8Z9E - chains H and N of the 13 polymer chains in the assembly; structure by electron microscopy, 3.13 A resolution.

Chain H:
Protein: Protein structure
Sequence (609 residues; numbered 1 to 609; the number before each row is that of its first residue):
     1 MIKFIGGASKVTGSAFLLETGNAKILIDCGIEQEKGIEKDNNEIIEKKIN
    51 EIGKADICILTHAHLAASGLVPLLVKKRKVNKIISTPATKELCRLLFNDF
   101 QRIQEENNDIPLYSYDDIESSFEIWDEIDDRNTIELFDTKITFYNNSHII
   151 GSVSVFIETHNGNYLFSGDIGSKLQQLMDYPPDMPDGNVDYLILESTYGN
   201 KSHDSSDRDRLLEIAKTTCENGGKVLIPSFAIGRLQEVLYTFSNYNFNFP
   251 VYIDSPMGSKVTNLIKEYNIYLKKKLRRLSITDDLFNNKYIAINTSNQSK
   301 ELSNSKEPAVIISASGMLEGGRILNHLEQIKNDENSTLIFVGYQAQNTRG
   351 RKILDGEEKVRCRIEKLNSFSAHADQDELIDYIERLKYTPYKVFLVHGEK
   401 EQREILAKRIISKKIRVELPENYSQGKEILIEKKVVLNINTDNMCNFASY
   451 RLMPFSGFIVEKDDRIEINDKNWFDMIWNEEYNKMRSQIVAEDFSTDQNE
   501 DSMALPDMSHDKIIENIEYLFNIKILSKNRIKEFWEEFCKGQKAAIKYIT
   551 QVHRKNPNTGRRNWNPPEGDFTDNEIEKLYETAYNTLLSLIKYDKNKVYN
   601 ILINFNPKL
Not modelled in the structure: 36-39, 199-207, 222-224, 279-283, 358-362, 424-427, 464, 479-503
Disulfides: Cys29-Cys58
Metal / ion sites: Zn2+: His62, His64, His148, Asp169

Chain N:
Molecule: 60-nt RNA strand
Sequence (60 nucleotides; numbered -19 to 40; the number before each row is that of its first residue; numbers below 1 keep their minus sign (G-19 is residue -19)):
   -19 GAACAGAAGAACACCUAAACGCGAAGCGCACCUAAUUUCGAAUCCAGCAU
    31 GAGAAGCUAA
Not modelled in the structure: -19 to -17, -11 to 8, 38-40

Interface between chain H and chain N:
Residue-residue contacts (67):
  Gln33(H) with A-15(N), hydrogen bond to the base; G-14(N), base contact
  Glu34(H) with A-15(N), hydrogen bond to the base
  Lys35(H) with A-15(N), base contact
  His64(H) with A-15(N), salt bridge to the phosphate; G-14(N), salt bridge to the phosphate
  Leu65(H) with G-14(N), hydrogen bond to the phosphate
  Leu96(H) with G-14(N), phosphate contact
  Asp99(H) with G-14(N), hydrogen bond to the sugar; A-13(N), hydrogen bond to the sugar
  Phe100(H) with G-14(N), base contact
  Arg102(H) with A-13(N), hydrogen bond to the sugar; A-12(N), sugar contact
  Ile103(H) with G-14(N), base contact; A-13(N), sugar contact
  Gln104(H) with G-14(N), base contact
  Asn107(H) with A-13(N), base contact
  Tyr198(H) with C-16(N), sugar contact
  Ser229(H) with A-13(N), phosphate contact
  Phe230(H) with A-15(N), phosphate contact
  Ala231(H) with A-13(N), hydrogen bond to the phosphate
  Arg234(H) with C-16(N), salt bridge to the phosphate
  Ser255(H) with A-12(N), hydrogen bond to the phosphate
  Pro256(H) with A-12(N), phosphate contact
  Met257(H) with A-13(N), sugar contact; A-12(N), phosphate contact
  Asn294(H) with C11(N), hydrogen bond to the phosphate
  Thr295(H) with A10(N), phosphate contact
  Asn297(H) with A10(N), phosphate contact
  Gln298(H) with A10(N), hydrogen bond to the phosphate; C11(N), phosphate contact
  Ala314(H) with A-13(N), sugar contact; A-12(N), phosphate contact
  Ser315(H) with A-13(N), phosphate contact
  Gly316(H) with A-13(N), hydrogen bond to the phosphate
  Met317(H) with A-15(N), base contact
  Glu319(H) with A-13(N), base contact
  Gly320(H) with A-13(N), sugar contact
  Gly321(H) with A-13(N), sugar contact; A-12(N), base contact
  Arg322(H) with A-12(N), hydrogen bond to the phosphate
  Asn325(H) with A-12(N), base contact
  Tyr343(H) with C-16(N), stacking on the base
  Ala345(H) with A-15(N), base contact
  Phe370(H) with C-16(N), phosphate contact
  Ser371(H) with C-16(N), hydrogen bond to the phosphate
  His373(H) with A-15(N), phosphate contact
  Ser527(H) with U17(N), hydrogen bond to the phosphate; U18(N), phosphate contact
  Lys528(H) with U18(N), phosphate contact; C19(N), phosphate contact
  Asn529(H) with U17(N), phosphate contact; U18(N), hydrogen bond to the phosphate
  Arg530(H) with U16(N), salt bridge to the phosphate; U17(N), salt bridge to the phosphate
  Asn556(H) with U13(N), hydrogen bond to the phosphate
  Asn558(H) with C12(N), hydrogen bond to the phosphate; U13(N), phosphate contact
  Thr559(H) with C12(N), sugar contact
  Arg561(H) with U13(N), hydrogen bond to the sugar; A15(N), sugar contact
  Asn563(H) with A15(N), sugar contact; U16(N), sugar contact
  Asn565(H) with U16(N), hydrogen bond to the sugar; U17(N), sugar contact
  Lys608(H) with G20(N), salt bridge to the phosphate; A21(N), salt bridge to the phosphate
Also at the interface, not in a pair above, chain H (55 interface residues in all): His148, Ile232, Val341, Gly342, Ala372, Glu399

Overview:
55 residues of chain H face 16 of chain N across their interface, with 19 hydrogen bonds, 7 salt bridges and 1
aromatic stacking contact. Among the polar pairs are Gln33(H)-A-15(N), Glu34(H)-A-15(N) and Asp99(H)-G-14(N).
His62(H), His64(H), His148(H) and Asp169(H) form the Zn2+ site.
Chain H is Protein structure and chain N is a 60-nt RNA strand; the structure, Cryo-EM structure of NTR-bound
type VII CRISPR-Cas complex at substrate-engaged state II, was determined by electron microscopy, deposited
together with 8YHD, 8YHE, 8Z4J, 8Z4L, 8Z99 and 8Z9C.
